9EY9 - chains C and D of the 28 polymer chains in the assembly; structure by X-ray diffraction, 3.10 A resolution.

== Chain C ==
Name: Proteasome subunit alpha type-4
Organism: Saccharomyces cerevisiae
UniProtKB: P40303 (PSA4_YEAST); residues -1 to 252 here correspond to UniProt positions 1-254 (UniProt number = residue number + 2)
Chain sequence (254 residues; each row starts with the number of its first residue; numbers below 1 keep their minus sign (Met-1 is residue -1)):
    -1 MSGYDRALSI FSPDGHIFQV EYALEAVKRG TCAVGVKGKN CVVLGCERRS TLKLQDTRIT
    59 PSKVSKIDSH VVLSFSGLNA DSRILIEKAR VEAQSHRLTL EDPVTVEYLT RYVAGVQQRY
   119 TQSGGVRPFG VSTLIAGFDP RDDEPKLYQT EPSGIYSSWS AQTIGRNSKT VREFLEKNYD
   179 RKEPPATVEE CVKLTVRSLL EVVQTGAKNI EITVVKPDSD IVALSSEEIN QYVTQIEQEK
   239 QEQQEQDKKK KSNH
Not modelled in the structure: -1 to 0, 241-252
Swiss-Prot annotation at these positions:
  - modified residue: Thr58 (Phosphothreonine)

== Chain D ==
Name: Proteasome subunit alpha type-5
Organism: Saccharomyces cerevisiae
UniProtKB: P32379 (PSA5_YEAST); residues -7 to 252 here correspond to UniProt positions 1-260 (UniProt number = residue number + 8)
Chain sequence (260 residues; row label = number of the first residue in the row; numbers below 1 keep their minus sign (Met-7 is residue -7)):
    -7 MFLTRSEYDR GVSTFSPEGR LFQVEYSLEA IKLGSTAIGI ATKEGVVLGV EKRATSPLLE
    53 SDSIEKIVEI DRHIGCAMSG LTADARSMIE HARTAAVTHN LYYDEDINVE SLTQSVCDLA
   113 LRFGEGASGE ERLMSRPFGV ALLIAGHDAD DGYQLFHAEP SGTFYRYNAK AIGSGSEGAQ
   173 AELLNEWHSS LTLKEAELLV LKILKQVMEE KLDENNAQLS CITKQDGFKI YDNEKTAELI
   233 KELKEKEAAE SPEEADVEMS
Not modelled in the structure: -7 to 0, 118-124, 243-252

== Interface between chain C and chain D ==
Contacting residue pairs (66):
  Asp3(C) - Glu117(D)
  Arg4(C) - Asp1(D)  salt bridge
  Arg4(C) - Glu117(D)
  Ala5(C) - Val4(D)  hydrophobic
  Ala5(C) - Glu117(D)
  Ala5(C) - Ser127(D)
  Ser7(C) - Ser127(D)
  Ser7(C) - Arg128(D)
  Ile8(C) - Asp1(D)
  Ile8(C) - Val4(D)  hydrophobic
  Ile8(C) - Gln15(D)
  Phe9(C) - Gln15(D)
  Phe9(C) - Tyr18(D)  hydrophobic
  Phe9(C) - Ser19(D)
  Phe9(C) - Ala22(D)  hydrophobic
  Phe9(C) - Leu73(D)  hydrophobic
  Phe9(C) - Arg128(D)
  Phe9(C) - Pro129(D)
  Phe9(C) - Gly131(D)
  Ser10(C) - Tyr18(D)
  Pro11(C) - Tyr18(D)  hydrophobic
  Pro11(C) - Glu21(D)
  Asp12(C) - Glu21(D)
  Gly13(C) - Tyr18(D)
  Gly13(C) - Glu21(D)
  Gly13(C) - Ala22(D)
  His14(C) - Leu25(D)
  Ile15(C) - Leu73(D)  hydrophobic
  Ile15(C) - Arg128(D)
  Lys35(C) - Glu52(D)  salt bridge
  Gln116(C) - Ala75(D)
  Gln116(C) - Asp76(D)
  Gln116(C) - Arg128(D)
  Thr119(C) - Arg128(D)  hydrogen bond (backbone-side chain)
  Gln120(C) - Met126(D)
  Gln120(C) - Ser127(D)  hydrogen bond (backbone-backbone)
  Gln120(C) - Arg128(D)
  Gln120(C) - Pro129(D)
  Gln120(C) - Phe130(D)
  Ser121(C) - Ser127(D)
  Gly122(C) - Ser127(D)
  Ser151(C) - Ala75(D)
  Gly152(C) - Ala75(D)
  Ile153(C) - Thr74(D)
  Ile153(C) - Ala75(D)
  Ser155(C) - Leu51(D)
  Ser155(C) - Ser55(D)
  Ser156(C) - Leu51(D)
  Ser156(C) - Glu52(D)  hydrogen bond (backbone-backbone)
  Ser156(C) - Ser55(D)  hydrogen bond (backbone-side chain)
  Trp157(C) - Ser48(D)
  Trp157(C) - Leu50(D)
  Trp157(C) - Leu51(D)
  Trp157(C) - Glu52(D)
  Ser158(C) - Leu50(D)  hydrogen bond (backbone-backbone)
  Ser158(C) - Glu52(D)  hydrogen bond
  Ala159(C) - Leu50(D)
  Leu173(C) - Leu50(D)  hydrophobic
  Glu174(C) - Ser48(D)  hydrogen bond
  Glu174(C) - Pro49(D)
  Glu174(C) - Leu50(D)
  Tyr177(C) - Leu50(D)  hydrophobic
  Arg179(C) - Pro49(D)  hydrogen bond (side chain-backbone)
  Arg179(C) - Leu50(D)
  Arg179(C) - Leu51(D)  hydrogen bond (side chain-backbone)
  Arg179(C) - Glu52(D)
Interface residues without a listed pair, chain C (32 interface residues in all): Tyr154, Arg170
Interface residues without a listed pair, chain D (28 interface residues in all): Thr47, Ser53, Glu57

== Overview ==
32 residues of chain C and 28 residues of chain D are in contact, with 9 hydrogen bonds and 2 salt bridges.
Among the polar pairs are Arg4(C)-Asp1(D), Lys35(C)-Glu52(D) and Thr119(C)-Arg128(D).
Chain C is Proteasome subunit alpha type-4 and chain D is Proteasome subunit alpha type-5, both from
Saccharomyces cerevisiae; the structure, Yeast 20S proteasome in complex with a sybactin derivative (PheSyr),
was determined by X-ray diffraction.
